6TYG - chains C and D of the 9 polymer chains in the assembly; structure by X-ray diffraction, 3.50 A resolution.

Chain C:
Molecule: DNA-directed RNA polymerase subunit beta
From: Mycobacterium tuberculosis
Notes: EC 2.7.7.6
UniProt: P9WGY8 (RPOB_MYCTO); numbering as in UniProt (aligned over 1-1178)
Amino-acid sequence (1178 residues; each row starts with the number of its first residue):
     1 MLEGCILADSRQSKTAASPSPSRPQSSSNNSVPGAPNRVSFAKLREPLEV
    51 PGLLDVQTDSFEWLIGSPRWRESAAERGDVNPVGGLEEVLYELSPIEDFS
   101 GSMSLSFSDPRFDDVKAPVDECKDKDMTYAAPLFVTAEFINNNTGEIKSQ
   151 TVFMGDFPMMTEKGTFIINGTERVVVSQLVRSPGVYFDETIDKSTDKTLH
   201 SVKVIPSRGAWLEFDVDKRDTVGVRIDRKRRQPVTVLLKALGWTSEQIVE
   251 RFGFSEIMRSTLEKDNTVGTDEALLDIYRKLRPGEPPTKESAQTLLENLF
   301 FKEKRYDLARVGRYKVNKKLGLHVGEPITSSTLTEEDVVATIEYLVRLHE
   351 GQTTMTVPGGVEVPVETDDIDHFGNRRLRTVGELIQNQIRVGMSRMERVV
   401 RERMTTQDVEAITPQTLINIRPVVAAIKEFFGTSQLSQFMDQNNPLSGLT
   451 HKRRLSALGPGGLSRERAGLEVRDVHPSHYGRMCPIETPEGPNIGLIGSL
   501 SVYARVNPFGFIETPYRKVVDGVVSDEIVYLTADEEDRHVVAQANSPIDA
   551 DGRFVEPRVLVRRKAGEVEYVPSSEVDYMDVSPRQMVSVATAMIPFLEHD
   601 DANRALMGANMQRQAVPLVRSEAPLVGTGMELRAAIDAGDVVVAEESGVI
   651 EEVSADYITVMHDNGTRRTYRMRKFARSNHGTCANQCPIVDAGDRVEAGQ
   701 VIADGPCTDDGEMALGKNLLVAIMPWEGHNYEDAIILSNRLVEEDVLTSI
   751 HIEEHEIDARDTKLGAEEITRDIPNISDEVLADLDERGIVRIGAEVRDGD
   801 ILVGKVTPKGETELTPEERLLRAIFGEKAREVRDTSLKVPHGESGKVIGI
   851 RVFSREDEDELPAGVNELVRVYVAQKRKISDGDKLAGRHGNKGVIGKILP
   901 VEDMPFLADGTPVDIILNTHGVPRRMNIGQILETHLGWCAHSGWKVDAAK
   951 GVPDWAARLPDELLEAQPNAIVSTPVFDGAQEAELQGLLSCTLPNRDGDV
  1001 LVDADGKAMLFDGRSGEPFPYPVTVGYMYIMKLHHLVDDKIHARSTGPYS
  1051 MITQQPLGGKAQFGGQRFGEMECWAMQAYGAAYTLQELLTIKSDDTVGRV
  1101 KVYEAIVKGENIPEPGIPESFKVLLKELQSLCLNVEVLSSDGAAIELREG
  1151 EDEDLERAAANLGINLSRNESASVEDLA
Unresolved in the structure: 1-27, 826-830, 1147-1178

Chain D:
Molecule: DNA-directed RNA polymerase subunit beta'
From: Mycobacterium tuberculosis
Notes: EC 2.7.7.6
UniProt: A0A045J9E2 (A0A045J9E2_MYCTX); numbering as in UniProt (aligned over 1-1316)
Amino-acid sequence (1316 residues; row label = number of the first residue in the row):
     1 MLDVNFFDELRIGLATAEDIRQWSYGEVKKPETINYRTLKPEKDGLFCEK
    51 IFGPTRDWECYCGKYKRVRFKGIICERCGVEVTRAKVRRERMGHIELAAP
   101 VTHIWYFKGVPSRLGYLLDLAPKDLEKIIYFAAYVITSVDEEMRHNELST
   151 LEAEMAVERKAVEDQRDGELEARAQKLEADLAELEAEGAKADARRKVRDG
   201 GEREMRQIRDRAQRELDRLEDIWSTFTKLAPKQLIVDENLYRELVDRYGE
   251 YFTGAMGAESIQKLIENFDIDAEAESLRDVIRNGKGQKKLRALKRLKVVA
   301 AFQQSGNSPMGMVLDAVPVIPPELRPMVQLDGGRFATSDLNDLYRRVINR
   351 NNRLKRLIDLGAPEIIVNNEKRMLQESVDALFDNGRRGRPVTGPGNRPLK
   401 SLSDLLKGKQGRFRQNLLGKRVDYSGRSVIVVGPQLKLHQCGLPKLMALE
   451 LFKPFVMKRLVDLNHAQNIKSAKRMVERQRPQVWDVLEEVIAEHPVLLNR
   501 APTLHRLGIQAFEPMLVEGKAIQLHPLVCEAFNADFDGDQMAVHLPLSAE
   551 AQAEARILMLSSNNILSPASGRPLAMPRLDMVTGLYYLTTEVPGDTGEYQ
   601 PASGDHPETGVYSSPAEAIMAADRGVLSVRAKIKVRLTQLRPPVEIEAEL
   651 FGHSGWQPGDAWMAETTLGRVMFNELLPLGYPFVNKQMHKKVQAAIINDL
   701 AERYPMIVVAQTVDKLKDAGFYWATRSGVTVSMADVLVPPRKKEILDHYE
   751 ERADKVEKQFQRGALNHDERNEALVEIWKEATDEVGQALREHYPDDNPII
   801 TIVDSGATGNFTQTRTLAGMKGLVTNPKGEFIPRPVKSSFREGLTVLEYF
   851 INTHGARKGLADTALRTADSGYLTRRLVDVSQDVIVREHDCQTERGIVVE
   901 LAERAPDGTLIRDPYIETSAYARTLGTDAVDEAGNVIVERGQDLGDPEID
   951 ALLAAGITQVKVRSVLTCATSTGVCATCYGRSMATGKLVDIGEAVGIVAA
  1001 QSIGEPGTQLTMRTFHQGGVGEDITGGLPRVQELFEARVPRGKAPIADVT
  1051 GRVRLEDGERFYKITIVPDDGGEEVVYDKISKRQRLRVFKHEDGSERVLS
  1101 DGDHVEVGQQLMEGSADPHEVLRVQGPREVQIHLVREVQEVYRAQGVSIH
  1151 DKHIEVIVRQMLRRVTIIDSGSTEFLPGSLIDRAEFEAENRRVVAEGGEP
  1201 AAGRPVLMGITKASLATDSWLSAASFQETTRVLTDAAINCRSDKLNGLKE
  1251 NVIIGKLIPAGTGINRYRNIAVQPTEEARAAAYTIPSYEDQYYSPDFGAA
  1301 TGAAVPLDDYGYSDYR
Unresolved in the structure: 1-5, 1012-1025, 1282-1316

How chain C and chain D interact:
Contacting residue pairs (333; chain C residue first):
  Leu470(C) - Leu865(D)  hydrophobic
  Arg473(C) - Arg857(D)  hydrogen bond (backbone-side chain)
  Asp474(C) - Pro827(D)
  Asp474(C) - Arg857(D)
  Val475(C) - Phe850(D)  hydrophobic
  Val475(C) - Thr853(D)
  Val475(C) - His854(D)
  Val475(C) - Arg857(D)
  His476(C) - Phe850(D)
  Pro477(C) - Phe850(D)  hydrophobic
  Tyr480(C) - Val846(D)
  Tyr480(C) - Leu847(D)  hydrophobic
  Cys484(C) - Arg857(D)
  Pro485(C) - Phe850(D)  hydrophobic
  Pro485(C) - Thr853(D)
  Pro485(C) - Arg857(D)  hydrogen bond (backbone-side chain)
  Ile486(C) - Tyr849(D)  hydrophobic
  Ile486(C) - Thr853(D)
  Ile486(C) - Arg857(D)
  Thr488(C) - Arg857(D)
  Ile494(C) - Leu860(D)  hydrophobic
  Gly495(C) - Arg857(D)
  Gln543(C) - Thr845(D)
  Gln543(C) - Val846(D)  hydrogen bond (side chain-backbone)
  Gln543(C) - Leu847(D)  hydrogen bond (side chain-backbone)
  Asn545(C) - Val846(D)
  Val568(C) - Leu847(D)  hydrophobic
  Tyr570(C) - Arg834(D)
  Pro583(C) - Val846(D)
  Met586(C) - Val846(D)
  Met586(C) - Phe850(D)  hydrophobic
  Leu597(C) - Tyr849(D)
  Glu598(C) - Gly843(D)
  Glu598(C) - Leu844(D)  hydrogen bond (backbone-backbone)
  His599(C) - Phe840(D)  hydrogen bond (side chain-backbone)
  His599(C) - Arg841(D)  hydrogen bond (side chain-backbone)
  His599(C) - Glu842(D)
  His599(C) - Gly843(D)
  Asp600(C) - Phe840(D)
  Asp600(C) - Tyr849(D)  hydrogen bond (backbone-side chain)
  Asp601(C) - Phe840(D)
  Asp601(C) - Tyr849(D)  hydrogen bond (backbone-side chain)
  Asp601(C) - Asn852(D)  hydrogen bond
  Ala602(C) - Tyr849(D)
  Ala602(C) - Ala856(D)  hydrophobic
  Asn603(C) - Ala856(D)
  Asn603(C) - Leu860(D)
  Ala605(C) - Tyr849(D)
  Ile723(C) - Val729(D)
  Ile723(C) - Thr730(D)
  Met724(C) - Thr725(D)
  Pro725(C) - Ala724(D)
  Pro725(C) - Thr725(D)  hydrogen bond (backbone-side chain)
  Pro725(C) - Val729(D)
  Trp726(C) - Thr725(D)
  Glu727(C) - Pro434(D)
  Glu727(C) - Phe721(D)
  Glu727(C) - Thr725(D)  hydrogen bond (backbone-side chain)
  Glu727(C) - Arg726(D)  salt bridge
  Gly728(C) - Val432(D)
  Gly728(C) - Pro434(D)
  Gly728(C) - Phe721(D)
  His729(C) - Val432(D)
  His729(C) - Pro434(D)
  Tyr731(C) - Pro526(D)
  Tyr731(C) - Phe536(D)
  Tyr731(C) - Arg578(D)  hydrogen bond
  Tyr731(C) - Leu579(D)  hydrophobic
  Tyr731(C) - Asp580(D)
  Tyr731(C) - Met581(D)
  Tyr731(C) - Phe721(D)  hydrophobic
  Glu732(C) - Cys529(D)
  Glu732(C) - Ala534(D)
  Glu732(C) - Asp535(D)
  Glu732(C) - Phe536(D)
  Glu732(C) - Arg578(D)  salt bridge
  Glu732(C) - Leu579(D)
  Asp733(C) - Phe536(D)
  Ala734(C) - Val432(D)  hydrophobic
  Ala734(C) - Phe536(D)
  Arg760(C) - Asp331(D)  salt bridge
  Lys763(C) - Leu39(D)
  Arg797(C) - Arg478(D)  hydrogen bond (side chain-backbone)
  Arg797(C) - Gln479(D)  hydrogen bond
  Asp798(C) - Arg478(D)  hydrogen bond (backbone-side chain)
  Asp798(C) - Gln479(D)  hydrogen bond
  Gly799(C) - Arg478(D)  hydrogen bond (backbone-side chain)
  Asp800(C) - Arg478(D)  salt bridge
  Thr812(C) - Glu59(D)  hydrogen bond
  Thr812(C) - Lys66(D)
  Glu813(C) - Arg56(D)  salt bridge
  Glu813(C) - Glu59(D)
  Asp881(C) - Ala521(D)
  Gly882(C) - Val429(D)
  Gly882(C) - Val431(D)
  Lys884(C) - Asp537(D)  hydrogen bond (side chain-backbone)
  Lys892(C) - Asp537(D)
  Gly893(C) - Phe536(D)
  Val894(C) - Ile430(D)
  Val894(C) - Phe536(D)  hydrogen bond (backbone-backbone)
  Val894(C) - Gly538(D)
  Ile895(C) - Val431(D)
  Gly896(C) - Val431(D)
  Asn918(C) - Asp580(D)  hydrogen bond
  Thr919(C) - Val729(D)  hydrogen bond (side chain-backbone)
  Thr919(C) - Thr730(D)
  Thr919(C) - Val731(D)
  His920(C) - Leu579(D)
  His920(C) - Asp580(D)  salt bridge
  His920(C) - Thr583(D)  hydrogen bond
  His920(C) - Ile802(D)
  Pro923(C) - Leu817(D)
  Arg924(C) - Thr808(D)
  Met926(C) - Gln813(D)
  Met926(C) - Leu817(D)  hydrophobic
  Met926(C) - Phe840(D)  hydrophobic
  Ile928(C) - Leu817(D)  hydrophobic
  Ile931(C) - Val731(D)  hydrophobic
  Ile931(C) - Ser732(D)
  Ile931(C) - Met733(D)
  Leu932(C) - Met733(D)  hydrophobic
  His935(C) - Ser732(D)  hydrogen bond
  His935(C) - Met733(D)  hydrogen bond (side chain-backbone)
  Phe977(C) - Leu844(D)
  Phe977(C) - Val846(D)  hydrophobic
  Phe977(C) - Tyr849(D)  hydrophobic
  Glu982(C) - Met733(D)
  Glu982(C) - Arg841(D)
  Glu982(C) - Glu842(D)
  Asp1005(C) - Ser732(D)  hydrogen bond (backbone-side chain)
  Asp1005(C) - Ala734(D)
  Lys1007(C) - Ser732(D)
  Lys1007(C) - Asp735(D)  salt bridge
  Asp1012(C) - Arg726(D)  salt bridge
  Phe1019(C) - Thr725(D)
  Pro1020(C) - Arg726(D)
  Tyr1021(C) - Tyr587(D)  hydrogen bond
  Tyr1021(C) - Arg630(D)
  Tyr1021(C) - Arg726(D)
  Tyr1021(C) - Ser727(D)
  Tyr1021(C) - Gly728(D)
  Pro1022(C) - Thr730(D)
  Thr1024(C) - Thr730(D)
  Thr1024(C) - Val731(D)  hydrogen bond (side chain-backbone)
  Thr1024(C) - Ser732(D)
  Val1037(C) - Val429(D)  hydrophobic
  Val1037(C) - Lys520(D)
  Asp1038(C) - Lys520(D)  salt bridge
  Lys1040(C) - Arg427(D)
  Lys1040(C) - Gln540(D)
  Ile1041(C) - Arg427(D)
  Ile1041(C) - Ser428(D)
  Ile1041(C) - Met447(D)  hydrophobic
  Ile1041(C) - Lys520(D)
  His1042(C) - Gly426(D)
  His1042(C) - Arg427(D)  hydrogen bond (backbone-backbone)
  His1042(C) - Met447(D)
  Ala1043(C) - Ser425(D)
  Ala1043(C) - Gly426(D)
  Ala1043(C) - Met447(D)
  Ala1043(C) - Glu450(D)
  Arg1044(C) - Asp423(D)  salt bridge
  Arg1044(C) - Tyr424(D)  hydrogen bond (backbone-backbone)
  Arg1044(C) - Ser425(D)  hydrogen bond (backbone-backbone)
  Arg1044(C) - Glu450(D)
  Arg1044(C) - Leu451(D)
  Ser1045(C) - Asp423(D)
  Ser1045(C) - Tyr424(D)  hydrogen bond (backbone-backbone)
  Ser1045(C) - Glu450(D)  hydrogen bond
  Thr1046(C) - Asp423(D)
  Tyr1049(C) - Asp423(D)  hydrogen bond
  Met1051(C) - Arg89(D)  hydrogen bond (backbone-side chain)
  Met1051(C) - Glu323(D)
  Ile1052(C) - Arg89(D)  hydrogen bond (backbone-side chain)
  Ile1052(C) - Glu323(D)
  Ile1052(C) - Leu324(D)  hydrophobic
  Thr1053(C) - Asn416(D)
  Gln1055(C) - Asn416(D)
  Gln1055(C) - Lys420(D)
  Gln1055(C) - Arg421(D)
  Pro1056(C) - Arg421(D)
  Pro1056(C) - Val422(D)
  Pro1056(C) - Asp423(D)
  Leu1057(C) - Arg421(D)
  Gly1058(C) - Arg421(D)
  Phe1063(C) - Glu450(D)
  Gly1065(C) - Arg421(D)
  Gly1065(C) - Val422(D)
  Gly1065(C) - Ser425(D)
  Gln1066(C) - Arg421(D)
  Gln1066(C) - Val422(D)  hydrogen bond (backbone-backbone)
  Gln1066(C) - Ser425(D)  hydrogen bond (backbone-side chain)
  Gln1066(C) - Gly426(D)
  Gln1066(C) - Arg427(D)  hydrogen bond
  Arg1067(C) - Arg414(D)  hydrogen bond (side chain-backbone)
  Arg1067(C) - Gln415(D)  hydrogen bond (side chain-backbone)
  Arg1067(C) - Gly419(D)  hydrogen bond (side chain-backbone)
  Arg1067(C) - Lys420(D)
  Phe1068(C) - Gly419(D)
  Phe1068(C) - Lys420(D)  hydrogen bond (backbone-backbone)
  Phe1068(C) - Ile509(D)  hydrophobic
  Phe1068(C) - His544(D)
  Glu1070(C) - Leu418(D)
  Glu1070(C) - Arg875(D)  salt bridge
  Glu1070(C) - Lys1249(D)  salt bridge
  Met1071(C) - Thr503(D)
  Glu1072(C) - Asn499(D)
  Glu1072(C) - Thr503(D)  hydrogen bond
  Glu1072(C) - Ile509(D)
  Cys1073(C) - Leu418(D)  hydrogen bond (side chain-backbone)
  Trp1074(C) - Arg875(D)
  Trp1074(C) - Val878(D)
  Trp1074(C) - Ile997(D)
  Trp1074(C) - Gln1001(D)
  Ala1075(C) - Thr503(D)
  Ala1075(C) - Ile509(D)  hydrophobic
  Ala1075(C) - Gln1001(D)
  Met1076(C) - Ile509(D)  hydrophobic
  Met1076(C) - Met559(D)  hydrophobic
  Gln1077(C) - Gln882(D)  hydrogen bond
  Gln1077(C) - Ala994(D)
  Gln1077(C) - Ile997(D)
  Gln1077(C) - Leu1248(D)
  Ala1078(C) - Arg506(D)  hydrogen bond (backbone-side chain)
  Ala1078(C) - Val998(D)  hydrophobic
  Ala1078(C) - Gln1001(D)
  Tyr1079(C) - Arg506(D)  hydrogen bond (side chain-backbone)
  Tyr1079(C) - Leu507(D)
  Tyr1079(C) - Ile509(D)  hydrogen bond (side chain-backbone)
  Tyr1079(C) - Gln510(D)
  Tyr1079(C) - Leu558(D)
  Tyr1079(C) - Met559(D)  hydrophobic
  Tyr1079(C) - Asn564(D)
  Gly1080(C) - Glu554(D)
  Gly1080(C) - Gly1261(D)
  Gly1080(C) - Thr1262(D)  hydrogen bond (backbone-backbone)
  Ala1081(C) - Glu554(D)
  Ala1082(C) - Glu554(D)  hydrogen bond (backbone-side chain)
  Ala1082(C) - Leu1257(D)
  Ala1082(C) - Ile1258(D)  hydrophobic
  Ala1082(C) - Ala1260(D)
  Ala1082(C) - Thr1262(D)
  Ala1082(C) - Gly1263(D)
  Tyr1083(C) - Glu550(D)
  Tyr1083(C) - Glu554(D)  hydrogen bond (backbone-side chain)
  Tyr1083(C) - Leu1257(D)
  Tyr1083(C) - Thr1262(D)
  Tyr1083(C) - Arg1268(D)
  Thr1084(C) - Ala551(D)
  Thr1084(C) - Glu554(D)  hydrogen bond
  Leu1085(C) - Val1252(D)  hydrophobic
  Leu1085(C) - Ile1258(D)  hydrophobic
  Gln1086(C) - Gly1255(D)  hydrogen bond (side chain-backbone)
  Gln1086(C) - Leu1257(D)
  Glu1087(C) - Pro546(D)
  Glu1087(C) - Leu547(D)  hydrogen bond (side chain-backbone)
  Glu1087(C) - Ser548(D)  hydrogen bond (side chain-backbone)
  Glu1087(C) - Ala551(D)
  Leu1088(C) - Val422(D)
  Leu1089(C) - Lys420(D)
  Leu1089(C) - Val1252(D)  hydrophobic
  Thr1090(C) - Gly1255(D)
  Lys1092(C) - Val422(D)
  Lys1092(C) - Asp423(D)  hydrogen bond (backbone-backbone)
  Lys1092(C) - Leu545(D)  hydrogen bond (side chain-backbone)
  Lys1092(C) - Leu547(D)
  Ser1093(C) - Lys420(D)
  Ser1093(C) - Arg421(D)  hydrogen bond (side chain-backbone)
  Asp1094(C) - Lys420(D)  salt bridge
  Val1102(C) - Leu547(D)  hydrophobic
  Tyr1103(C) - Tyr424(D)
  Tyr1103(C) - Met457(D)
  Ile1106(C) - Tyr424(D)
  Ile1106(C) - Pro454(D)  hydrophobic
  Ile1106(C) - Phe455(D)  hydrophobic
  Val1107(C) - Lys458(D)
  Lys1108(C) - Lys458(D)
  Ile1112(C) - Leu547(D)
  Ile1112(C) - Ser548(D)
  Pro1118(C) - Lys420(D)
  Pro1118(C) - Ile1254(D)
  Glu1119(C) - Arg89(D)  salt bridge
  Ser1120(C) - Asn416(D)  hydrogen bond (side chain-backbone)
  Ser1120(C) - Leu417(D)
  Phe1121(C) - Leu417(D)
  Phe1121(C) - Ile1253(D)  hydrophobic
  Phe1121(C) - Ile1254(D)  hydrophobic
  Leu1124(C) - Phe413(D)  hydrophobic
  Leu1124(C) - Leu417(D)  hydrophobic
  Lys1126(C) - Glu90(D)
  Lys1126(C) - Met92(D)
  Lys1126(C) - Pro321(D)
  Glu1127(C) - Leu405(D)
  Glu1127(C) - Leu406(D)
  Glu1127(C) - Arg412(D)  salt bridge
  Leu1128(C) - Trp1220(D)  hydrophobic
  Leu1128(C) - Leu1233(D)  hydrophobic
  Gln1129(C) - Trp23(D)
  Gln1129(C) - Met92(D)
  Gln1129(C) - Pro318(D)
  Ser1130(C) - Pro318(D)
  Ser1130(C) - Leu402(D)
  Leu1131(C) - His103(D)  hydrogen bond (backbone-side chain)
  Leu1131(C) - Trp105(D)  hydrophobic
  Leu1131(C) - Phe382(D)
  Cys1132(C) - Ala15(D)  hydrogen bond (backbone-backbone)
  Cys1132(C) - His103(D)
  Cys1132(C) - Leu314(D)  hydrophobic
  Cys1132(C) - Pro318(D)
  Cys1132(C) - Phe382(D)  hydrophobic
  Leu1133(C) - Gly13(D)
  Leu1133(C) - Trp23(D)
  Leu1133(C) - Trp105(D)  hydrophobic
  Leu1133(C) - Tyr106(D)
  Leu1133(C) - Ala1237(D)  hydrophobic
  Asn1134(C) - Arg11(D)
  Asn1134(C) - Ile12(D)
  Asn1134(C) - Gly13(D)  hydrogen bond (backbone-backbone)
  Asn1134(C) - Asp19(D)
  Asn1134(C) - Trp23(D)
  Val1135(C) - Arg11(D)
  Val1135(C) - Ile12(D)  hydrophobic
  Glu1136(C) - Glu9(D)
  Glu1136(C) - Leu10(D)
  Glu1136(C) - Arg11(D)  salt bridge
  Val1137(C) - Phe7(D)  hydrophobic
  Val1137(C) - Glu9(D)
  Val1137(C) - Leu10(D)  hydrophobic
  Leu1138(C) - Phe7(D)
  Leu1138(C) - Asp8(D)  hydrogen bond (backbone-backbone)
  Leu1138(C) - Glu9(D)  hydrogen bond (backbone-backbone)
  Leu1138(C) - Arg11(D)
  Ile1145(C) - Phe7(D)  hydrophobic
Other interface residues (no listed pair), chain C (167 interface residues in all): His479, Arg562, Leu606, Asn730, Arg819, Val922, Gln981, Leu985, Gln986, Val1023, Gly1047, Gln1054, Gly1059, Gly1069, Thr1096, Arg1099, Gly1109, Ile1117, Val1123, Leu1125, Ser1139, Ser1140
Other interface residues (no listed pair), chain D (177 interface residues in all): Leu14, Val68, Lys86, Ile320, Pro326, Ser403, Gln435, Pro444, Lys453, Ile469, Glu477, Leu497, Ala501, His505, Ala542, Tyr722, Ala807, Thr816, Lys858, Ala861, Asp862, Thr874, Leu1221

In short:
167 residues of chain C face 177 of chain D across their interface; the contacts include 66 hydrogen bonds and
16 salt bridges. Polar contacts include Glu727(C)-Arg726(D), Glu732(C)-Arg578(D) and Arg760(C)-Asp331(D).
Chain C is DNA-directed RNA polymerase subunit beta and chain D is DNA-directed RNA polymerase subunit beta',
both from Mycobacterium tuberculosis; the structure, Crystal structure of MTB sigma L transcription initiation
complex with 9 nt long RNA primer, was determined by X-ray diffraction (same publication as 6KQD, 6KQE, 6KQF,
6KQG, 6KQH, 6KQL and 6 further entries).
